Entry 4B3P (X-ray diffraction, 4.84 A resolution (low resolution: residue-level contacts below are approximate; hydrogen-bond / salt-bridge calls are withheld)); this record covers chains A and B of the 4 polymer chains in the assembly.

== Chain A ==
Molecule: Reverse transcriptase/ribonuclease H
From: Human immunodeficiency virus 1
Notes: EC 2.7.7.49, 2.7.7.7, 3.1.26.13, 3.4.23.16, 3.1.13.2
UniProt: P04585 (POL_HV1H2); residues 1-560 here correspond to UniProt positions 588-1147 (UniProt number = residue number + 587)
Sequence (560 residues; numbered 1 to 560; the number before each row is that of its first residue):
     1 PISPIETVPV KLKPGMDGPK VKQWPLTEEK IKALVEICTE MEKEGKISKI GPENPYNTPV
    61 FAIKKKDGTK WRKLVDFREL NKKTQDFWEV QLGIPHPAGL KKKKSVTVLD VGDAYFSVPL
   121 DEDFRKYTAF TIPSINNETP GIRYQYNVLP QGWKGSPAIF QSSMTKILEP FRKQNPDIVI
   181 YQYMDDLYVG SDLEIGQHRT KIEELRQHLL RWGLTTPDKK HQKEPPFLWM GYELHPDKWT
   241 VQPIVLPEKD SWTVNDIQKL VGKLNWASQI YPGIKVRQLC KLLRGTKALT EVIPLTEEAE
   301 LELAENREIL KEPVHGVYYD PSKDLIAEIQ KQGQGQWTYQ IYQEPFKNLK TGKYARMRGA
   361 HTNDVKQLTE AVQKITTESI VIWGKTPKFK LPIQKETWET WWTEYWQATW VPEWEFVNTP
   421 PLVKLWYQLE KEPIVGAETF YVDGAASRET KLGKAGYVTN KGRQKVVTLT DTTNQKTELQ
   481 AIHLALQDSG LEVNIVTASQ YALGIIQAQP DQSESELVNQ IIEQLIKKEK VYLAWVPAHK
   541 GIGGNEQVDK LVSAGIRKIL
Not modelled in the structure: 1-4, 60-74, 112-121, 133-134, 246-249, 534-535, 557-560
Sequence notes: engineered mutation Gly68 (Ser655 in P04585), Lys83 (Arg670 in P04585), Val411 (Ile998 in P04585), Ser447 (Asn1034 in P04585), Lys461 (Arg1048 in P04585), His483 (Tyr1070 in P04585), Ala498 (Asp1085 in P04585), Ile559 (Val1146 in P04585)
Curated features (UniProtKB/Swiss-Prot):
  - region: Phe227 to His235 (RT 'primer grip')
  - motif: Trp398 to Trp414 (Tryptophan repeat motif)
  - binding site (Mg(2+)): Asp110, Asp185, Asp186, Asp443, Glu478, Asp549
  - site: Trp401 (Essential for RT p66/p51 heterodimerization), Trp414 (Essential for RT p66/p51 heterodimerization), Phe440, Tyr441 (Cleavage), Leu560 (Cleavage)
What the authors report for this chain:
  - mutagenesis - D498A: abolished catalytic activity (citing earlier work)
  - mutagenesis - G333D, G333E, G335C, G335D, N348I, A360I, A360V, Q509L: decreased catalytic activity (citing earlier work)

== Chain B ==
Molecule: P51 RT
From: Human immunodeficiency virus 1
Notes: EC 2.7.7.49, 2.7.7.7, 3.1.26.13, 3.4.23.16
UniProt: P04585 (POL_HV1H2); residues 1-440 here correspond to UniProt positions 588-1027 (UniProt number = residue number + 587)
Sequence (454 residues; each row starts with the number of its first residue; numbers below 1 keep their minus sign (Met-13 is residue -13)):
   -13 MRGSHHHHHH GSQLPISPIE TVPVKLKPGM DGPKVKQWPL TEEKIKALVE ICTEMEKEGK
    47 ISKIGPENPY NTPVFAIKKK DGTKWRKLVD FRELNKKTQD FWEVQLGIPH PAGLKKKKSV
   107 TVLDVGDAYF SVPLDEDFRK YTAFTIPSIN NETPGIRYQY NVLPQGWKGS PAIFQSSMTK
   167 ILEPFRKQNP DIVIYQYMDD LYVGSDLEIG QHRTKIEELR QHLLRWGLTT PDKKHQKEPP
   227 FLWMGYELHP DKWTVQPIVL PEKDSWTVND IQKLVGKLNW ASQIYPGIKV RQLCKLLRGT
   287 KALTEVIPLT EEAELELAEN REILKEPVHG VYYDPSKDLI AEIQKQGQGQ WTYQIYQEPF
   347 KNLKTGKYAR MRGAHTNDVK QLTEAVQKIT TESIVIWGKT PKFKLPIQKE TWETWWTEYW
   407 QATWVPEWEF VNTPPLVKLW YQLEKEPIVG AETF
Not modelled in the structure: -13 to 6, 17-19, 177-179, 216-230, 432-440
Sequence notes: expression tag (-13 to 0); engineered mutation Gly68 (Ser655 in P04585), Lys83 (Arg670 in P04585), Val411 (Ile998 in P04585)
Curated features (UniProtKB/Swiss-Prot):
  - region: Phe227 to His235 (RT 'primer grip')
  - motif: Trp398 to Trp414 (Tryptophan repeat motif)
  - binding site (Mg(2+)): Asp110, Asp185, Asp186
  - site: Trp401 (Essential for RT p66/p51 heterodimerization), Trp414 (Essential for RT p66/p51 heterodimerization), Phe440 (Cleavage)

== Interface between chain A and chain B ==
Residue-residue contacts - 96 pairs, chain A then chain B:
  Val8(A) - Glu53(B)
  Gln85(A) - Glu53(B)
  Asp86(A) - Lys20(B)
  Asp86(A) - Glu53(B)
  Asp86(A) - Pro55(B)
  Phe87(A) - Pro52(B)
  Phe87(A) - Glu53(B)
  Trp88(A) - Pro52(B)
  Trp88(A) - Asn54(B)
  Trp88(A) - Pro55(B)
  Trp88(A) - Asn57(B)
  Trp88(A) - Thr131(B)
  Trp88(A) - Arg143(B)
  Gly93(A) - Asn137(B)
  Pro95(A) - Asn136(B)
  Pro95(A) - Asn137(B)
  His96(A) - Asn136(B)
  Gly99(A) - Asn136(B)
  Leu100(A) - Glu138(B)
  Ala158(A) - Pro52(B)
  Gln161(A) - Pro140(B)
  Ser162(A) - Pro52(B)
  Thr165(A) - Pro140(B)
  Tyr181(A) - Asn137(B)
  Tyr181(A) - Glu138(B)
  Gln182(A) - Pro140(B)
  Glu370(A) - Gln394(B)
  Gln373(A) - Glu396(B)
  Gln373(A) - Thr397(B)
  Gln373(A) - Thr400(B)
  Lys374(A) - Glu396(B)
  Thr377(A) - Glu396(B)
  Ile380(A) - Pro25(B)
  Ile380(A) - Leu26(B)
  Ile380(A) - Thr27(B)
  Val381(A) - Pro25(B)
  Val381(A) - Ile135(B)
  Val381(A) - Asn136(B)
  Ile382(A) - Ile135(B)
  Ile382(A) - Asn136(B)
  Trp383(A) - Ile135(B)
  Gly384(A) - Thr27(B)
  Gly384(A) - Glu28(B)
  Thr386(A) - Trp401(B)
  Trp402(A) - Lys331(B)
  Tyr405(A) - Lys331(B)
  Trp406(A) - Lys331(B)
  Trp406(A) - Pro392(B)
  Trp406(A) - Val417(B)
  Trp406(A) - Asn418(B)
  Trp406(A) - Thr419(B)
  Gln407(A) - Lys331(B)
  Gln407(A) - Pro392(B)
  Gln407(A) - Ile393(B)
  Gln407(A) - Gln394(B)
  Ala408(A) - Trp337(B)
  Ala408(A) - Asp364(B)
  Ala408(A) - Pro392(B)
  Ala408(A) - Ile393(B)
  Thr409(A) - Asp364(B)
  Thr409(A) - Thr397(B)
  Trp410(A) - Asn363(B)
  Trp410(A) - Val365(B)
  Trp410(A) - Trp401(B)
  Trp410(A) - Tyr405(B)
  Pro412(A) - Trp401(B)
  Pro433(A) - Asn255(B)
  Pro433(A) - Leu289(B)
  Ile434(A) - Thr290(B)
  Val435(A) - Thr290(B)
  Thr439(A) - Lys287(B)
  Thr439(A) - Ala288(B)
  Thr439(A) - Leu289(B)
  Tyr441(A) - Gln258(B)
  Tyr441(A) - Thr286(B)
  Tyr441(A) - Lys287(B)
  Thr459(A) - Thr286(B)
  Asn460(A) - Thr286(B)
  Asn460(A) - Ala288(B)
  Asn494(A) - Leu289(B)
  Val496(A) - Gln258(B)
  Val496(A) - Leu289(B)
  Gln500(A) - Pro421(B)
  Gln500(A) - Leu422(B)
  Tyr532(A) - Asn255(B)
  Val536(A) - Gln258(B)
  Pro537(A) - Gly262(B)
  Pro537(A) - Asn265(B)
  Lys540(A) - Asn265(B)
  Lys540(A) - Cys280(B)
  Gly541(A) - Cys280(B)
  Gly543(A) - Leu283(B)
  Gly543(A) - Gly285(B)
  Gly544(A) - Gly285(B)
  Gly544(A) - Thr286(B)
  Gln547(A) - Gly285(B)
Interface residues without a listed pair, chain A (61 interface residues in all): Pro9, Val90, Ile159, Arg172, Thr376, Thr403, Glu404, Val458, Ile542
Interface residues without a listed pair, chain B (58 interface residues in all): Val21, Trp24, Gly51, Thr139, Val254, Lys259, Val261, Val276, Arg284, Gly333, Lys424

== In short ==
61 residues of chain A and 58 residues of chain B are in contact. From UniProt: 6 Mg2+-binding residues on
chain A; 3 Mg2+-binding residues on chain B. The paper reports that G333D, G333E and G335C of chain A, among
others, reduce catalytic activity; D498A of chain A abolishes catalytic activity; 9 substitutions were tested
in all.
Chain A is Reverse transcriptase/ribonuclease H and chain B is P51 RT, both from Human immunodeficiency virus
1; the structure, Structures of HIV-1 RT and RNA-DNA Complex Reveal a Unique RT Conformation and Substrate
Interface, was determined by X-ray diffraction, deposited together with 4B3O and 4B3Q.
